PDB entry 3PQY | X-ray diffraction, 3.19 A resolution | chains C and D of the 5 polymer chains in the assembly

# Chain C
Protein: 10-mer peptide from RNA-directed RNA polymerase
Amino-acid sequence (10 residues; each row starts with the number of its first residue):
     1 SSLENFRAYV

# Chain D
Protein: T cell receptor alpha variable 21-DV12, T-cell receptor, sp3.4 alpha chain
Source organism: Mus musculus
UniProtKB: chimeric construct of A0A075B6C4, K7N5N2: residues 3-106 from A0A075B6C4 (A0A075B6C4_MOUSE) positions 20-107 (offset varies); residues 127-213 from K7N5N2 positions 115-201 (UniProt number = residue number - 12)
Amino-acid sequence (195 residues; numbered 3 to 213 plus 3 insertion-coded residues; 19 numbers in that range are skipped by the numbering (no residue carries them; nothing is unmodelled there); the number before each row is that of its first residue; a row labelled like 84A-84C holds insertion residues (84A, then the next letters in order)):
     3 KTTQ
     8 PDSMESTEGETVHLPCSHATISGNEY
    39 IYWYRQVPLQGPEYVTHGLQQ
    66 NTTNS
    78 MAFLAIA
84A-84C SDR
    85 KSSTLILPHVSLRDAAVYHCILSGGSNYKLTFGKGTLLTVTPIQNPDPAV
   135 YQLRDSKSSDKSVCLFTDFDSQTNVSQSKDSDVYITDKCVLDMRSMDFKS
   185 NSAVAWSNKSDFACANAFNNSIIPEDTFF
Unresolved in the structure: 161-164, 181-182
Construct notes: linker (107-126)
Disulfide bonds: Cys23-Cys104, Cys148-Cys198

# How chain C and chain D interact
Pairs across the interface - 13 pairs, chain C then chain D:
  Glu4(C) - Ser110(D)  hydrogen bond
  Asn5(C) - Ser110(D)
  Phe6(C) - Tyr33(D)
  Phe6(C) - Gly109(D)
  Arg7(C) - Tyr40(D)
  Arg7(C) - Ser107(D)  hydrogen bond
  Arg7(C) - Gly108(D)  hydrogen bond (side chain-backbone)
  Arg7(C) - Gly109(D)  hydrogen bond (backbone-backbone)
  Arg7(C) - Ser110(D)
  Arg7(C) - Asn111(D)  hydrogen bond (side chain-backbone)
  Arg7(C) - Tyr112(D)  hydrogen bond (backbone-side chain)
  Ala8(C) - Tyr112(D)
  Tyr9(C) - Tyr112(D)

# In short
The interface between chain C and chain D involves 6 residues on one side and 8 on the other, with 6 hydrogen
bonds. Polar pairs include Glu4(C)-Ser110(D), Arg7(C)-Ser107(D) and Arg7(C)-Gly108(D).
Here chain C is a 10-mer peptide from RNA-directed RNA polymerase and chain D is T cell receptor alpha
variable 21-DV12, T-cell receptor, sp3.4 alpha chain (Mus musculus). Entry 3PQY (Crystal Structure of 6218 TCR
in complex with the H2Db-PA224) was determined by X-ray diffraction.
